Entry 8B9Z (electron microscopy, 3.28 A resolution); this record covers chains A and J of the 43 polymer chains in the assembly.

# Chain A
Protein: NADH-ubiquinone oxidoreductase chain 3
Organism: Drosophila melanogaster
Notes: EC 7.1.1.2
Reference sequence: P18930 (NU3M_DROME); numbering as in UniProt (aligned over 1-117)
Amino-acid sequence (117 residues; row label = number of the first residue in the row):
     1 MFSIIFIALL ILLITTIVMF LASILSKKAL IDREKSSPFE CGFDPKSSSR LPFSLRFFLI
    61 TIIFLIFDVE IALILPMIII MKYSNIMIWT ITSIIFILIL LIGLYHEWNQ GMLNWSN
Residues lining bound ligands:
  - 1,2-Distearoyl-sn-glycerophosphoethanolamine (3PE), molecule 1: Met1, Ser3, Ile4, Ile5, Ala8, Leu9
  - 1,2-Distearoyl-sn-glycerophosphoethanolamine (3PE), molecule 2: Tyr105, Trp108, Asn109, Gln110, Gly111, Asn114
  - 1,2-diacyl-sn-glycero-3-phosphocholine (PC1): His106, Asn109, Gln110

# Chain J
Protein: NADH-ubiquinone oxidoreductase chain 6
Organism: Drosophila melanogaster
Notes: EC 7.1.1.2
Reference sequence: P18933 (NU6M_DROME); residue numbers follow UniProt; this construct covers 1-173
Amino-acid sequence (173 residues; numbered 1 to 173; the number before each row is that of its first residue):
     1 MIQLMLYSLI ITTSIIFLNM IHPLALGLTL LIQTIFVCLL TGLMTKSFWY SYILFLIFLG
    61 GMLVLFIYVT SLASNEMFNL SMKLTLFSSL ILIFMLILSF IMDKTSSSLF LMNNDMQSII
   121 NMNSYFMENS LSLNKLYNFP TNFITILLMN YLLITLIVIV KITKLFKGPI RMM
Residues lining bound ligands:
  - 1,2-Distearoyl-sn-glycerophosphoethanolamine (3PE), molecule 1: Leu9, Ile35, Phe36, Leu39, Phe48, Ser51, Tyr52, Phe55
  - 1,2-Distearoyl-sn-glycerophosphoethanolamine (3PE), molecule 2: Ile16, Asn19, Met20, Ile21, His22, Ala25, Leu28, Thr29, Met77, Phe78, Asn79, Leu80, Ser81, Leu84, Thr85
  - 1,2-diacyl-sn-glycero-3-phosphocholine (PC1): Leu24, Gly27, Leu28, Leu31, Met62, Leu65, Phe66, Val69, Phe78, Asn79, Leu80

# How chain A and chain J interact
Residue-residue contacts - 78 pairs, chain A then chain J:
  Met1(A) - Leu39(J)
  Met1(A) - Leu43(J)  hydrophobic
  Met1(A) - Phe48(J)  hydrophobic
  Phe2(A) - Ile2(J)  hydrophobic
  Phe2(A) - Leu43(J)  hydrophobic
  Arg50(A) - Ser74(J)  hydrogen bond (backbone-side chain)
  Arg50(A) - Asn75(J)
  Leu51(A) - Ser74(J)
  Pro52(A) - Ser71(J)
  Pro52(A) - Arg171(J)  hydrogen bond (backbone-side chain)
  Pro52(A) - Met172(J)  hydrophobic
  Phe53(A) - Thr70(J)
  Phe53(A) - Ser71(J)  hydrogen bond (backbone-side chain)
  Ser54(A) - Ile170(J)
  Ser54(A) - Arg171(J)
  Leu55(A) - Ile67(J)  hydrophobic
  Leu55(A) - Pro169(J)
  Leu55(A) - Ile170(J)  hydrogen bond (backbone-backbone)
  Phe58(A) - Tyr68(J)  hydrogen bond (backbone-side chain)
  Phe58(A) - Thr163(J)
  Phe58(A) - Leu165(J)  hydrophobic
  Phe58(A) - Gly168(J)
  Phe58(A) - Ile170(J)  hydrophobic
  Leu59(A) - Leu165(J)  hydrophobic
  Thr61(A) - Val64(J)
  Thr61(A) - Tyr68(J)
  Ile62(A) - Tyr68(J)
  Ile62(A) - Ile159(J)  hydrophobic
  Ile63(A) - Leu156(J)  hydrophobic
  Phe64(A) - Gly60(J)
  Leu65(A) - Gly60(J)
  Leu65(A) - Gly61(J)
  Leu65(A) - Val64(J)  hydrophobic
  Val69(A) - Ile57(J)  hydrophobic
  Val69(A) - Leu152(J)  hydrophobic
  Glu70(A) - Leu152(J)
  Ala72(A) - Ile53(J)  hydrophobic
  Leu73(A) - Tyr137(J)  hydrogen bond (backbone-side chain)
  Leu75(A) - Trp49(J)
  Pro76(A) - Trp49(J)
  Met77(A) - Tyr137(J)
  Ile79(A) - Met127(J)  hydrophobic
  Ile79(A) - Asn129(J)
  Ile79(A) - Ser130(J)
  Ile80(A) - Ser130(J)
  Ile80(A) - Leu133(J)
  Ile80(A) - Asn134(J)
  Ile80(A) - Tyr137(J)  hydrophobic
  Tyr83(A) - Phe126(J)
  Tyr83(A) - Met127(J)  hydrophobic
  Tyr83(A) - Ser130(J)
  Tyr83(A) - Asn134(J)  hydrogen bond (backbone-side chain)
  Ser84(A) - Asn134(J)
  Ser84(A) - Tyr137(J)  hydrogen bond (side chain-backbone)
  Ser84(A) - Asn138(J)  hydrogen bond
  Asn85(A) - Asn138(J)  hydrogen bond (backbone-side chain)
  Ile88(A) - Tyr137(J)
  Ile88(A) - Asn138(J)
  Ile88(A) - Phe139(J)
  Ile88(A) - Asn142(J)
  Thr92(A) - Tyr137(J)
  Thr92(A) - Asn142(J)  hydrogen bond
  Thr92(A) - Thr145(J)
  Thr92(A) - Ile146(J)
  Ile95(A) - Ile146(J)  hydrophobic
  Phe96(A) - Tyr137(J)
  Phe96(A) - Met149(J)  hydrophobic
  Ile99(A) - Met149(J)  hydrophobic
  Ile99(A) - Leu153(J)
  Gly103(A) - Leu153(J)
  Glu107(A) - Leu156(J)
  Glu107(A) - Val160(J)
  Met112(A) - Leu165(J)
  Met112(A) - Phe166(J)  hydrophobic
  Asn114(A) - Leu165(J)
  Ser116(A) - Leu165(J)
  Ser116(A) - Gly168(J)  hydrogen bond (side chain-backbone)
  Ser116(A) - Pro169(J)
Other interface residues (no listed pair), chain A (47 interface residues in all): Ile5, Ser49, Arg56, Phe57, Ile66, Asp68, Trp89, His106, Gln110, Gly111
Other interface residues (no listed pair), chain J (47 interface residues in all): Met1, Leu131, Leu148, Thr155, Ile157

# In short
The chain A/chain J interface involves 47 residues from each chain; the contacts include 12 hydrogen bonds.
Polar pairs include Arg50(A)-Ser74(J), Pro52(A)-Arg171(J) and Phe53(A)-Ser71(J). One
1,2-Distearoyl-sn-glycerophosphoethanolamine molecule is bound between chain A and chain J. Ligands of chain
A: 1,2-diacyl-sn-glycero-3-phosphocholine and 1,2-Distearoyl-sn-glycerophosphoethanolamine.
Chain A is NADH-ubiquinone oxidoreductase chain 3 and chain J is NADH-ubiquinone oxidoreductase chain 6, both
from Drosophila melanogaster; the structure, Drosophila melanogaster complex I in the Active state (Dm1), was
determined by electron microscopy, deposited together with 8BA0.
